PDB entry 6O61 | X-ray diffraction, 2.60 A resolution | chains D and E of the 6 polymer chains in the assembly

[Chain D]
Protein: Tubulin beta-2B chain
Source organism: Sus scrofa
UniProtKB: A0A287AGU7 (A0A287AGU7_PIG); residues 1-445 here = UniProt positions 1-445
Amino-acid sequence (445 residues; numbered 1 to 445; the number before each row is that of its first residue):
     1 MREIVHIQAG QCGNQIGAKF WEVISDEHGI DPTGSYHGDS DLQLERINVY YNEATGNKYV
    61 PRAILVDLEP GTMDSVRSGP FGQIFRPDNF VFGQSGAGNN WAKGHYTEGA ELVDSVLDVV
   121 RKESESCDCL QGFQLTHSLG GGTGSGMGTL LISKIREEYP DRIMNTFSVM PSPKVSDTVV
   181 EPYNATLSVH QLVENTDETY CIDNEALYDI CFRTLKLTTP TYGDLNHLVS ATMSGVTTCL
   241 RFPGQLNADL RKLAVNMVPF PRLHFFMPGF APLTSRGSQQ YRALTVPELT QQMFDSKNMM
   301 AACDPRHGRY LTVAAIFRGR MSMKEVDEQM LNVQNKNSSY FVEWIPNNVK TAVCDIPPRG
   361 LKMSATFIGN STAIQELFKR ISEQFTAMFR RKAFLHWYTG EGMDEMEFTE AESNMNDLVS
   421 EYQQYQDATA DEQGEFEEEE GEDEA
Not modelled in the structure: 274-283, 432-445

[Chain E]
Protein: Stathmin-4
Source organism: Homo sapiens
UniProtKB: Q9H169 (STMN4_HUMAN); residues 5-145 here correspond to UniProt positions 49-189 (UniProt number = residue number + 44)
Amino-acid sequence (143 residues; row label = number of the first residue in the row):
     3 MADMEVIELN KCTSGQSFEV ILKPPSFDGV PEFNASLPRR RDPSLEEIQK KLEAAEERRK
    63 YQEAELLKHL AEKREHEREV IQKAIEENNN FIKMAKEKLA QKMESNKENR EAHLAAMLER
   123 LQEKDKHAEE VRKNKELKEE ASR
Not modelled in the structure: 3-5, 29-43, 142-145
Construct notes: expression tag (3-4)
Curated features (UniProtKB/Swiss-Prot):
  - modified residue: Ser-46 (Phosphoserine)

[How chain D and chain E interact]
Contacting residue pairs (21):
  Tyr-106(D) with His-129(E), hydrogen bond; Ala-130(E), hydrophobic; Val-133(E), hydrophobic; Arg-134(E), hydrogen bond (backbone-side chain)
  Thr-107(D) with Lys-137(E)
  Ala-110(D) with Arg-134(E)
  Ser-153(D) with Leu-123(E); Lys-126(E)
  Lys-154(D) with Asp-127(E), salt bridge
  Arg-156(D) with Leu-123(E)
  Glu-157(D) with Asp-127(E)
  Pro-160(D) with Leu-116(E), hydrophobic; Met-119(E), hydrophobic
  Gln-191(D) with Lys-126(E), hydrogen bond
  Gly-400(D) with Lys-137(E)
  Glu-401(D) with Val-133(E); Lys-137(E)
  Gly-402(D) with Val-133(E); Lys-137(E)
  Met-403(D) with Val-133(E)
  Glu-407(D) with His-129(E), salt bridge
Interface residues without a listed pair, chain D (16 interface residues in all): Glu-111, Asn-195
Interface residues without a listed pair, chain E (12 interface residues in all): Leu-120, Asn-136

[Summary]
16 residues of chain D face 12 of chain E across their interface, with 3 hydrogen bonds and 2 salt bridges.
Polar contacts include Lys-154(D)/Asp-127(E), Glu-407(D)/His-129(E) and Tyr-106(D)/His-129(E).
Here chain D is Tubulin beta-2B chain (Sus scrofa) and chain E is Stathmin-4 (Homo sapiens). Entry 6O61
(Tubulin-RB3_SLD-TTL in complex with compound ABI-231) was determined by X-ray diffraction together with 6O5M
and 6O5N from the same study.
